7XPL - chains B and H of the 8 polymer chains in the assembly; structure by X-ray diffraction, 2.21 A resolution.

# Chain B
Molecule: C/D box methylation guide ribonucleoprotein complex aNOP56 subunit
Organism: Saccharolobus solfataricus
UniProtKB: A0A0E3MJI1 (A0A0E3MJI1_SACSO); numbering as in UniProt (aligned over 1-379)
Amino-acid sequence (388 residues; row label = number of the first residue in the row):
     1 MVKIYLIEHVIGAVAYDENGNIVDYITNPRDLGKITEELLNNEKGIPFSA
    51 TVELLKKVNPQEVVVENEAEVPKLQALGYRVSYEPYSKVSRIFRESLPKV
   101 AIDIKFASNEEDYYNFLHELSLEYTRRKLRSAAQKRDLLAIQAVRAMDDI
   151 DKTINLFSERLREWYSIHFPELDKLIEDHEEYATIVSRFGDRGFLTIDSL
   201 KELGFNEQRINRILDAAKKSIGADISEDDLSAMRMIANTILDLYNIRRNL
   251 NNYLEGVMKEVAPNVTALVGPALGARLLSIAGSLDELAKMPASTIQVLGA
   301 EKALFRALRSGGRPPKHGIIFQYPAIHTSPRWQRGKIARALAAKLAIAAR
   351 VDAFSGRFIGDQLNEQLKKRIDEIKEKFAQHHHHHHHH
Not modelled in the structure: 1-2, 378-388
Sequence notes: conflict Val2 (Met in A0A0E3MJI1); expression tag (380-388)

# Chain H
Molecule: BMG3 RNA strand B
Sequence (29 nucleotides; row label = number of the first residue in the row):
     1 GGGCGAUGGAACACUCAUGGUAGACUCCC
Not modelled in the structure: 1-2, 28-29

# Chain B / chain H interface
Pairs across the interface - 9 pairs, chain B then chain H:
  Arg145(B) - C16(H)  phosphate contact
  Arg145(B) - A17(H)  salt bridge to the phosphate
  Val297(B) - U21(H)  base contact
  Leu304(B) - U21(H)  base contact
  Phe305(B) - G20(H)  base contact
  Phe305(B) - U21(H)  base contact
  Leu308(B) - U21(H)  sugar contact
  Leu308(B) - A22(H)  sugar contact
  Pro314(B) - A22(H)  base contact
Also at the interface, not in a pair above, chain B (8 interface residues in all): Thr294, Glu301

# In short
8 residues of chain B and 5 residues of chain H are in contact, with 1 salt bridge. Its one salt-bridged
contact is Arg145(B)-A17(H).
Chain B is C/D box methylation guide ribonucleoprotein complex aNOP56 subunit (Saccharolobus solfataricus) and
chain H is BMG3 RNA strand B; the structure, Crystal structure of a C/D-free RNA-guided RNA
2'-O-methyltransferase, was determined by X-ray diffraction.
